PDB entry 6XN7 | electron microscopy, 3.47 A resolution | chains J and R of the 12 polymer chains in the assembly

== Chain J ==
Protein: CRISPR-associated protein Csm5
From: Lactococcus lactis subsp. lactis
Reference sequence: L0CG31 (L0CG31_LACLL); residues 1-352 here = UniProt positions 1-352
Chain sequence (352 residues; each row starts with the number of its first residue):
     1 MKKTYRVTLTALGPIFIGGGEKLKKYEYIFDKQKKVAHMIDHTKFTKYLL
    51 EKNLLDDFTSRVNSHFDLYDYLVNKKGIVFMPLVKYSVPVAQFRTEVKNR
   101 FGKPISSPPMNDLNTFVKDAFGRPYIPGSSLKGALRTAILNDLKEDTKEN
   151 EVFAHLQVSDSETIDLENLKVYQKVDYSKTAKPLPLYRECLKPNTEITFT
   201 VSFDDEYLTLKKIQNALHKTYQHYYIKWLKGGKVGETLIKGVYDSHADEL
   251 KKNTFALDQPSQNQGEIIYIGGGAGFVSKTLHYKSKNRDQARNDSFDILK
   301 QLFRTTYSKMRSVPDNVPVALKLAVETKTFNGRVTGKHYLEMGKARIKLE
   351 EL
Not modelled in the structure: 94-109, 243-253, 319-334

== Chain R ==
Molecule: Crispr RNA
From: Lactococcus lactis subsp. lactis
Sequence (37 nucleotides; each row starts with the number of its first residue):
     1 ACGAGAACAUACGUUCUUUGAACCAAGCUUCAACUCC

== Interface between chain J and chain R ==
Residue-residue contacts - 39 pairs, chain J then chain R:
  Ile-17(J) / A33(R)  phosphate contact
  Ile-17(J) / C34(R)  phosphate contact
  Gly-18(J) / A33(R)  sugar contact
  Gly-18(J) / C34(R)  hydrogen bond to the phosphate
  Gly-20(J) / A33(R)  base contact
  Ser-129(J) / A32(R)  sugar contact
  Ser-129(J) / A33(R)  hydrogen bond to the phosphate
  Ser-130(J) / A32(R)  sugar contact
  Ser-130(J) / A33(R)  hydrogen bond to the phosphate
  Lys-132(J) / U30(R)  phosphate contact
  Lys-132(J) / C31(R)  salt bridge to the phosphate
  Gly-133(J) / A32(R)  phosphate contact
  Ala-134(J) / A32(R)  base contact
  Arg-136(J) / U30(R)  hydrogen bond to the phosphate
  Arg-136(J) / C31(R)  salt bridge to the phosphate
  Arg-136(J) / A32(R)  phosphate contact
  Thr-137(J) / A32(R)  hydrogen bond to the base
  Lys-148(J) / U30(R)  sugar contact
  Phe-153(J) / U30(R)  sugar contact
  Phe-153(J) / C31(R)  phosphate contact
  Ala-154(J) / U30(R)  phosphate contact
  Tyr-269(J) / A32(R)  base contact
  Ile-270(J) / A32(R)  base contact
  Gly-271(J) / A32(R)  base contact
  Gly-271(J) / C34(R)  phosphate contact
  Gly-273(J) / U35(R)  phosphate contact
  Ala-274(J) / U35(R)  hydrogen bond to the phosphate
  Gly-275(J) / U35(R)  hydrogen bond to the phosphate
  Gly-275(J) / C36(R)  phosphate contact
  Phe-276(J) / C36(R)  hydrogen bond to the phosphate
  Ser-278(J) / A32(R)  base contact
  Lys-279(J) / A32(R)  hydrogen bond to the base
  Lys-279(J) / C34(R)  phosphate contact
  Lys-279(J) / U35(R)  phosphate contact
  Ile-298(J) / C36(R)  sugar contact
  Leu-302(J) / C36(R)  sugar contact
  Phe-303(J) / C36(R)  sugar contact
  Phe-303(J) / C37(R)  phosphate contact
  Arg-311(J) / C37(R)  salt bridge to the phosphate
Other interface residues (no listed pair), chain J (29 interface residues in all): Phe-16, Pro-127, Met-310
Other interface residues (no listed pair), chain R (9 interface residues in all): U29

== In short ==
29 residues of chain J and 9 residues of chain R are in contact, with 9 hydrogen bonds and 3 salt bridges.
Among the polar pairs are Thr-137(J)/A32(R), Lys-279(J)/A32(R) and Gly-18(J)/C34(R).
Chain J is CRISPR-associated protein Csm5 and chain R is Crispr RNA, both from Lactococcus lactis subsp.
lactis; the structure, Structure of the Lactococcus lactis Csm NTR CRISPR-Cas Complex, was determined by
electron microscopy together with 6XN3, 6XN4 and 6XN5 from the same study.
